9LGN - chain A; structure by X-ray diffraction, 2.03 A resolution.

# Chain A
Molecule: Membrane-associated tyrosine- and threonine-specific cdc2-inhibitory kinase
Source organism: Homo sapiens
Notes: EC 2.7.11.1
UniProt: Q99640 (PMYT1_HUMAN); numbering as in UniProt (aligned over 77-361)
Amino-acid sequence (286 residues; row label = number of the first residue in the row):
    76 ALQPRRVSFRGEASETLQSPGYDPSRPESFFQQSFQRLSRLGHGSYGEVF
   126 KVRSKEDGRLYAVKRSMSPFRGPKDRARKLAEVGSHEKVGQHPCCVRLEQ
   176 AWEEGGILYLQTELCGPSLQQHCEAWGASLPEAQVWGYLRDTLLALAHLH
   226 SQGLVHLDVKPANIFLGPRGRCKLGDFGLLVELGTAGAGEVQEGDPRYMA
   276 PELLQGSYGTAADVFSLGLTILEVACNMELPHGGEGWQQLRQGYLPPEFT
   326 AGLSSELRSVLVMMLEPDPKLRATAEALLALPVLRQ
Not modelled in the structure: 260-264
Differences from the reference sequence: expression tag (76)
Residues lining bound ligands: A1EJU (3-azanyl-4-(7-fluoranyl-2H-indazol-4-yl)-8-methoxy-1H-1,5-naphthyridin-2-one): Leu116, Val124, Ala137, Lys139, Glu157, His161, Val171, Leu185, Thr187, Glu188, Leu189, Cys190, Gly191, Gln196, Phe240, Gly250, Asp251

# Summary
Bound to chain A: compound A1EJU.
Chain A is Membrane-associated tyrosine- and threonine-specific cdc2-inhibitory kinase (Homo sapiens); the
structure, Crystal structure of human PKMYT1 protein kinase domain with Naphthyridinone Inhibitor compound 40,
was determined by X-ray diffraction, deposited together with 9LGL, 9LID and 9LGV.
